PDB entry 1FZ3 | X-ray diffraction, 2.03 A resolution | chains C and E of the 6 polymer chains in the assembly

Chain C:
Name: Methane monooxygenase component A, beta chain
Source organism: Methylococcus capsulatus
Notes: EC 1.14.13.25
UniProtKB: P18798 (MEMB_METCA); residues 1-389 here = UniProt positions 1-389
Chain sequence (389 residues; numbered 1 to 389; the number before each row is that of its first residue):
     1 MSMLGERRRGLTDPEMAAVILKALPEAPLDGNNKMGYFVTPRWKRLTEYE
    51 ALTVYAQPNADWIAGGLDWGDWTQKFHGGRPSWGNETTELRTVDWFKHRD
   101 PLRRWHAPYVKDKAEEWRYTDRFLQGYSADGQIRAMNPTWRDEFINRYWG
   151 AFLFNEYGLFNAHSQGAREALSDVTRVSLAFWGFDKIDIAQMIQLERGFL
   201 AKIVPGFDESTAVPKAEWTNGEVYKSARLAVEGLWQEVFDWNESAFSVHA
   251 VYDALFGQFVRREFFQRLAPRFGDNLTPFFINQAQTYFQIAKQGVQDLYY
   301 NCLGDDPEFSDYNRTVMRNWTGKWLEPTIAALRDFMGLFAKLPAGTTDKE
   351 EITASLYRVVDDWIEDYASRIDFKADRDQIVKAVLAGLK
Disordered / not traced: 1
Sequence notes: conflict Arg370 (Ala in P18798)
Metal / ion sites: Ca2+ site 1 near Glu222 (its only coordinating residue here); Ca2+ site 2 near Asp348 (its only coordinating residue here)

Chain E:
Name: Methane monooxygenase component A, gamma chain
Source organism: Methylococcus capsulatus
Notes: EC 1.14.13.25
UniProtKB: P11987 (MEMG_METCA); residues 1-170 here = UniProt positions 1-170
Chain sequence (170 residues; each row starts with the number of its first residue):
     1 MAKLGIHSNDTRDAWVNKIAQLNTLEKAAEMLKQFRMDHTTPFRNSYELD
    51 NDYLWIEAKLEEKVAVLKARAFNEVDFRHKTAFGEDAKSVLDGTVAKMNA
   101 AKDKWEAEKIHIGFRQAYKPPIMPVNYFLDGERQLGTRLMELRNLNYYDT
   151 PLEELRKQRGVRVVHLQSPH
Disordered / not traced: 1-2, 169-170

Chain C / chain E interface:
Pairs across the interface - 59 pairs, chain C then chain E:
  Asp61(C) with His7(E), salt bridge; Arg12(E), salt bridge; Trp55(E)
  Trp62(C) with Leu54(E); Trp55(E); Ala58(E)
  Leu67(C) with His7(E), hydrogen bond (backbone-side chain)
  Asp68(C) with His7(E)
  Trp69(C) with Ile6(E), hydrophobic; His7(E)
  Gly70(C) with Leu54(E)
  Asp71(C) with Tyr53(E); Leu54(E)
  His77(C) with His111(E); Leu139(E); Met140(E); Arg143(E), hydrogen bond
  Gly78(C) with His111(E); Ile112(E); Arg115(E); Leu139(E)
  Gly79(C) with Arg115(E)
  Arg80(C) with Arg115(E); Glu132(E)
  Pro81(C) with Arg115(E)
  Asn85(C) with Ala58(E); Glu61(E)
  Glu86(C) with Arg115(E), salt bridge; Lys119(E); Pro120(E); Val125(E); Phe128(E)
  Thr87(C) with Leu129(E)
  Thr88(C) with Val125(E)
  Glu89(C) with Pro124(E); Val125(E), hydrogen bond (side chain-backbone)
  Arg91(C) with Ala58(E); Glu61(E), salt bridge
  Val238(C) with Asn126(E)
  Phe239(C) with Asn126(E), hydrogen bond (backbone-side chain); Leu129(E); Asp130(E)
  Asp240(C) with Val125(E); Asn126(E), hydrogen bond (backbone-side chain)
  Glu243(C) with Asn126(E), hydrogen bond
  Phe309(C) with Glu62(E); Val66(E), hydrophobic
  Tyr312(C) with Ala65(E); Val66(E), hydrophobic; Ala69(E), hydrophobic; Phe77(E)
  Thr315(C) with Ala69(E)
  Val316(C) with Phe77(E), hydrophobic
  Arg318(C) with Glu74(E)
  Asn319(C) with Glu74(E), hydrogen bond (side chain-backbone); Phe77(E); Arg78(E), hydrogen bond
  Lys323(C) with Arg78(E); Asn126(E)
Also at the interface, not in a pair above, chain C (32 interface residues in all): Gln165, Glu237, Glu308
Also at the interface, not in a pair above, chain E (33 interface residues in all): Pro121, Arg133, Asn144

Overview:
32 residues of chain C face 33 of chain E across their interface; the contacts include 8 hydrogen bonds and 4
salt bridges. Among the polar pairs are Asp61(C)-His7(E), Asp61(C)-Arg12(E) and Glu86(C)-Arg115(E).
Here chain C is Methane monooxygenase component A, beta chain and chain E is Methane monooxygenase component
A, gamma chain, both from Methylococcus capsulatus. Entry 1FZ3 (Methane monooxygenase hydroxylase, form III
soak at ph 6.2 (0.1 M pipes)) was determined by X-ray diffraction together with 1FYZ, 1FZ0, 1FZ1, 1FZ2, 1FZ4
and 1FZ5 from the same study.
